PDB entry 6IAW | electron microscopy, 3.80 A resolution | chains D and Q of the 18 polymer chains in the assembly

Chain D (and Q):
Protein: Arstotzka protein
Organism: Staphylococcus phage P68
Notes: chain Q of this document is another copy of the same molecule, construct and numbering; everything in this record applies to it too
UniProtKB: Q859I2 (Q859I2_9CAUD); residue numbers follow UniProt; this construct covers 1-60
Amino-acid sequence (60 residues; each row starts with the number of its first residue):
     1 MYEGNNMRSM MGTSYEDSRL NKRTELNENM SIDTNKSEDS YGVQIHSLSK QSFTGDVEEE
Unresolved in the structure: 1-24, 55-60 (chain Q: 56-60)

Chain D / chain Q interface:
Residue-residue contacts (11; chain D residue first):
  Ser-31(D) / Gln-44(Q)  hydrogen bond (backbone-side chain)
  Ser-31(D) / Ile-45(Q)
  Ile-32(D) / Gln-44(Q)
  Thr-34(D) / Gln-44(Q)
  Asn-35(D) / Gln-44(Q)  hydrogen bond (backbone-side chain)
  Lys-36(D) / Gln-44(Q)
  Glu-38(D) / Tyr-41(Q)  hydrogen bond
  Glu-38(D) / Gly-42(Q)
  Glu-38(D) / Val-43(Q)
  Glu-38(D) / Gln-44(Q)
  Asp-39(D) / Val-43(Q)
Interface residues without a listed pair, chain D (8 interface residues in all): Ser-37
Interface residues without a listed pair, chain Q (6 interface residues in all): His-46

Overview:
8 residues of chain D and 6 residues of chain Q are in contact; the contacts include 3 hydrogen bonds. Polar
contacts include Ser-31(D)/Gln-44(Q), Asn-35(D)/Gln-44(Q) and Glu-38(D)/Tyr-41(Q).
Chain D and chain Q are both Arstotzka protein (Staphylococcus phage P68); the structure, Structure of head
fiber and inner core protein gp22 of native bacteriophage P68, was determined by electron microscopy together
with 6IAB, 6IAC, 6IAT, 6IB1 and 6Q3G from the same study.
